Entry 8D6V (electron microscopy, 3.20 A resolution); this record covers chains P and Q of the 35 polymer chains in the assembly.

Chain P (and Q):
Name: Proteasome subunit beta
Source organism: Mycobacterium tuberculosis
Notes: EC 3.4.25.1; chain Q of this document is another copy of the same molecule, construct and numbering; everything in this record applies to it too
UniProtKB: A0A045HFG5 (A0A045HFG5_MYCTX); residues 244-534 here correspond to UniProt positions 1-291 (UniProt number = residue number - 243)
Amino-acid sequence (291 residues; numbered 244 to 534; the number before each row is that of its first residue):
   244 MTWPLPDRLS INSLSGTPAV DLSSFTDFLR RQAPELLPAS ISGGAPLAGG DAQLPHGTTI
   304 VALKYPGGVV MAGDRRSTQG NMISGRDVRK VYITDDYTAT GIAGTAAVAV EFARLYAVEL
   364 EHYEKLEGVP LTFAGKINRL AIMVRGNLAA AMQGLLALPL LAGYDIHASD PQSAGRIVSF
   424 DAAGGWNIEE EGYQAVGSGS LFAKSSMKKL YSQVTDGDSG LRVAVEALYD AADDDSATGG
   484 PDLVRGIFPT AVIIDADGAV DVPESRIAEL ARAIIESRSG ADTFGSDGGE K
Unresolved in the structure: 244-300, 523-534

How chain P and chain Q interact:
Contacting residue pairs (12):
  Met325(P) with Lys447(Q)
  Arg329(P) with Glu434(Q), salt bridge
  Asp330(P) with Glu433(Q)
  Ala350(P) with Arg388(Q); Ala426(Q); Gly428(Q)
  Val351(P) with Arg388(Q)
  Glu354(P) with Arg388(Q), salt bridge
  Arg357(P) with Asn381(Q)
  Leu398(P) with Arg388(Q); Leu391(Q), hydrophobic
  Arg488(P) with Glu434(Q), salt bridge
Also at the interface, not in a pair above, chain P (11 interface residues in all): Gln322, Thr348
Also at the interface, not in a pair above, chain Q (12 interface residues in all): Asp424, Gly427, Asn430, Leu444

Overview:
11 residues of chain P face 12 of chain Q across their interface; the contacts include 3 salt bridges. Polar
contacts include Arg329(P)-Glu434(Q), Glu354(P)-Arg388(Q) and Arg488(P)-Glu434(Q).
Both chains are Proteasome subunit beta (Mycobacterium tuberculosis). Entry 8D6V (Structure of the
Mycobacterium tuberculosis 20S proteasome bound to the C-terminal GQYL motif of the ATP-bound ...) was
determined by electron microscopy, deposited together with 8D6W, 8D6X and 8D6Y.
